7TQY - chains A and B of the 3 polymer chains in the assembly; structure by electron microscopy, 2.60 A resolution.

Chain A:
Protein: Tubulin alpha-1B chain
Source organism: Sus scrofa
UniProtKB: Q2XVP4 (TBA1B_PIG); numbering as in UniProt (aligned over 1-451)
Chain sequence (451 residues; each row starts with the number of its first residue):
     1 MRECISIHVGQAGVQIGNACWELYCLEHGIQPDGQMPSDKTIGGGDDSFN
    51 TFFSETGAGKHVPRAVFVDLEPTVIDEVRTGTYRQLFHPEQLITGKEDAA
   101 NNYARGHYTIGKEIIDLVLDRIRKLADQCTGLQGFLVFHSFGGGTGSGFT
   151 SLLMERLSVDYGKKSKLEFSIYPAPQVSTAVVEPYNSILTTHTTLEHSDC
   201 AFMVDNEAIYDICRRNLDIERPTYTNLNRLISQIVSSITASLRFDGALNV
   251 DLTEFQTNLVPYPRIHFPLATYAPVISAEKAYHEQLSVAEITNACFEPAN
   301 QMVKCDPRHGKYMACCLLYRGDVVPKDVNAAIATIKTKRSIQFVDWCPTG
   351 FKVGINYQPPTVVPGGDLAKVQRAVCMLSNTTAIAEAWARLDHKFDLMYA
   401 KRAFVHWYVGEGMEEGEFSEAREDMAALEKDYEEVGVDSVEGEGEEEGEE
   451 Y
Unresolved in the structure: 442-451
Swiss-Prot annotation at these positions:
  - motif: Met1 to Cys4 (MREC motif)
  - active site: Glu254
  - binding site (GTP): Gly10, Gln11, Ala12, Gln15, Glu71, Ala99, Ser140, Gly143, Gly144, Thr145, Gly146, Thr179, Glu183, Asn206, Tyr224, Asn228, Leu252
  - binding site (Mg(2+)): Glu71
  - site: Tyr451 (Involved in polymerization)
  - modified residue: Lys40 (N6,N6,N6-trimethyllysine), Ser48 (Phosphoserine), Ser232 (Phosphoserine), Tyr282 (3'-nitrotyrosine), Arg339 (Omega-N-methylarginine), Ser439 (Phosphoserine), Glu443 (5-glutamyl polyglutamate), Glu445 (5-glutamyl polyglutamate), Tyr451 (3'-nitrotyrosine)
  - cross-link (Glycyl lysine isopeptide (Lys-Gly)): Lys326 (interchain with G-Cter in ubiquitin), Lys370 (interchain with G-Cter in ubiquitin)

Chain B:
Protein: Tubulin beta-2B chain
Source organism: Sus scrofa
UniProtKB: A0A287AGU7 (A0A287AGU7_PIG); numbering as in UniProt (aligned over 1-445)
Chain sequence (445 residues; each row starts with the number of its first residue):
     1 MREIVHIQAGQCGNQIGAKFWEVISDEHGIDPTGSYHGDSDLQLERINVY
    51 YNEATGNKYVPRAILVDLEPGTMDSVRSGPFGQIFRPDNFVFGQSGAGNN
   101 WAKGHYTEGAELVDSVLDVVRKESESCDCLQGFQLTHSLGGGTGSGMGTL
   151 LISKIREEYPDRIMNTFSVMPSPKVSDTVVEPYNATLSVHQLVENTDETY
   201 CIDNEALYDICFRTLKLTTPTYGDLNHLVSATMSGVTTCLRFPGQLNADL
   251 RKLAVNMVPFPRLHFFMPGFAPLTSRGSQQYRALTVPELTQQMFDSKNMM
   301 AACDPRHGRYLTVAAIFRGRMSMKEVDEQMLNVQNKNSSYFVEWIPNNVK
   351 TAVCDIPPRGLKMSATFIGNSTAIQELFKRISEQFTAMFRRKAFLHWYTG
   401 EGMDEMEFTEAESNMNDLVSEYQQYQDATADEQGEFEEEEGEDEA
Unresolved in the structure: 430-445

How chain A and chain B interact:
Pairs across the interface (75; chain A residue first):
  Gln11(A) - Gly244(B)  hydrogen bond (side chain-backbone)
  Gln11(A) - Gln245(B)  hydrogen bond (side chain-backbone)
  Gln11(A) - Leu246(B)
  Gln11(A) - Asn247(B)  hydrogen bond (side chain-backbone)
  Gln15(A) - Gln245(B)
  Glu71(A) - Arg2(B)
  Glu71(A) - Asn247(B)  hydrogen bond
  Pro72(A) - Arg46(B)
  Thr73(A) - Arg2(B)
  Thr73(A) - Arg46(B)
  Thr73(A) - Pro243(B)
  Thr73(A) - Asn247(B)
  Val74(A) - Asn247(B)
  Asp76(A) - Arg46(B)  salt bridge
  Glu77(A) - Pro243(B)
  Gly95(A) - Arg2(B)
  Lys96(A) - Cys129(B)  hydrogen bond (backbone-side chain)
  Glu97(A) - Gln131(B)
  Glu97(A) - Arg162(B)  salt bridge
  Glu97(A) - Arg251(B)  salt bridge
  Asp98(A) - Asp249(B)
  Asp98(A) - Lys252(B)
  Ala100(A) - Arg251(B)
  Ala100(A) - Lys252(B)
  Ala100(A) - Val255(B)
  Asn101(A) - Lys252(B)  hydrogen bond
  Asn101(A) - Asn256(B)
  Asn101(A) - Lys350(B)
  Arg105(A) - Arg251(B)
  Gln176(A) - Leu331(B)
  Val177(A) - Asp327(B)
  Ser178(A) - Asn347(B)  hydrogen bond
  Thr179(A) - Leu246(B)
  Thr179(A) - Asp327(B)
  Thr179(A) - Lys350(B)  hydrogen bond (backbone-side chain)
  Thr179(A) - Thr351(B)  hydrogen bond (backbone-backbone)
  Ala180(A) - Asn256(B)
  Val181(A) - Asn256(B)  hydrogen bond (backbone-side chain)
  Val181(A) - Thr312(B)
  Val181(A) - Asn347(B)
  Val182(A) - Asn256(B)
  Tyr210(A) - Met323(B)
  Tyr210(A) - Asp327(B)  hydrogen bond
  Glu220(A) - Lys324(B)
  Arg221(A) - Ser322(B)
  Arg221(A) - Glu325(B)  salt bridge
  Pro222(A) - Ser322(B)
  Pro222(A) - Met323(B)
  Pro222(A) - Lys324(B)
  Thr223(A) - Gln245(B)
  Tyr224(A) - Gln245(B)
  Tyr224(A) - Met323(B)
  Lys394(A) - Pro346(B)
  Lys394(A) - Asn347(B)
  Leu397(A) - Trp344(B)
  Met398(A) - Trp344(B)
  Met398(A) - Pro346(B)
  Lys401(A) - Phe260(B)
  Lys401(A) - Trp344(B)
  Lys401(A) - Thr429(B)  hydrogen bond (side chain-backbone)
  Arg402(A) - Phe260(B)
  Ala403(A) - Pro259(B)
  Ala403(A) - Trp344(B)  hydrophobic
  Phe404(A) - Val255(B)
  Phe404(A) - Asn256(B)
  Phe404(A) - Val258(B)
  Phe404(A) - Pro259(B)  hydrogen bond (backbone-backbone)
  Phe404(A) - Thr312(B)
  His406(A) - Val258(B)
  His406(A) - Pro259(B)
  His406(A) - Phe260(B)
  His406(A) - Pro261(B)
  Trp407(A) - Ala254(B)
  Trp407(A) - Val255(B)
  Trp407(A) - Val258(B)  hydrogen bond (side chain-backbone)
Also at the interface, not in a pair above, chain A (38 interface residues in all): Arg214
Also at the interface, not in a pair above, chain B (43 interface residues in all): Met1, Asp128, Leu130, Phe242, Met257, Met321, Glu343, Ile345, Asn348, Val349

Summary:
38 residues of chain A face 43 of chain B across their interface; the contacts include 14 hydrogen bonds and 4
salt bridges. Polar pairs include Asp76(A)-Arg46(B), Glu97(A)-Arg162(B) and Glu97(A)-Arg251(B).
Here chain A is Tubulin alpha-1B chain and chain B is Tubulin beta-2B chain, both from Sus scrofa. Entry 7TQY
(CaKip3[2-482] - ADP-AlFx in complex with a microtubule) was determined by electron microscopy, deposited
together with 7TQX, 7TQZ, 7TR0, 7TR1, 7TR2 and 7TR3.
